Entry 2NTU (X-ray diffraction, 1.53 A resolution); this record covers chain A.

== Chain A ==
Name: Bacteriorhodopsin
From: Halobacterium salinarum
UniProt: P02945 (BACR_HALSA); residues 1-249 here correspond to UniProt positions 14-262 (UniProt number = residue number + 13)
Sequence (249 residues; numbered 1 to 249; the number before each row is that of its first residue):
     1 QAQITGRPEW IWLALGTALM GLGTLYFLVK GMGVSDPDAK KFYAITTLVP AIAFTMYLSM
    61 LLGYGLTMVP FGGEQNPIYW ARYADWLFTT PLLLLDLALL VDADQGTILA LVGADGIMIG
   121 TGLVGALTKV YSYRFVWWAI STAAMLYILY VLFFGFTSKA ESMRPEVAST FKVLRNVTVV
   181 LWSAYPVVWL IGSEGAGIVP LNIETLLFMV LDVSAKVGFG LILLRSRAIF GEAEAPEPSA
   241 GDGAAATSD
Not modelled in the structure: 1-4, 157-161, 232-249
Glycans and other covalent adducts: retinal (RET) linked to Lys216
Residues lining bound ligands: retinal (RET): Tyr83, Trp86, Thr89, Thr90, Leu93, Met118, Gly122, Trp138, Ser141, Thr142, Met145, Trp182, Tyr185, Pro186, Trp189, Asp212, Ala215
UniProt features mapped onto this chain:
  - site: Asp85 (Primary proton acceptor)
  - modified residue: Gln1 (Pyrrolidone carboxylic acid), Lys216 (N6-(retinylidene)lysine)
What the authors report for this chain:
  - binding site for retinal: Lys216
  - contacts within the chain: Asp85-Lys216, Asp85-Thr89 (hydrogen bond), Thr46-Asp96 (hydrogen bond), Thr90-Asp115 (hydrogen bond), Trp182-Ala215, Ser193-Glu194 (hydrogen bond), Asp212-Lys216

== In short ==
Retinal is covalently linked to Lys216. From the paper: a binding site for retinal at Lys216; contacts within
the chain involving Asp85, Lys216 and Thr89 among others.
Chain A is Bacteriorhodopsin (Halobacterium salinarum); the structure, Bacteriorhodopsin, wild type, before
illumination, was determined by X-ray diffraction, deposited together with 2NTW.
